PDB entry 2GST | X-ray diffraction, 1.80 A resolution | chains A and B

[Chain A (and B)]
Molecule: Glutathione S-transferase
Source organism: Rattus rattus
Notes: EC 2.5.1.18; chain B of this document is another copy of the same molecule, construct and numbering; everything in this record applies to it too
UniProtKB: P04905 (GSTM1_RAT); numbering as in UniProt (aligned over 1-217)
Sequence (217 residues; numbered 1 to 217; the number before each row is that of its first residue):
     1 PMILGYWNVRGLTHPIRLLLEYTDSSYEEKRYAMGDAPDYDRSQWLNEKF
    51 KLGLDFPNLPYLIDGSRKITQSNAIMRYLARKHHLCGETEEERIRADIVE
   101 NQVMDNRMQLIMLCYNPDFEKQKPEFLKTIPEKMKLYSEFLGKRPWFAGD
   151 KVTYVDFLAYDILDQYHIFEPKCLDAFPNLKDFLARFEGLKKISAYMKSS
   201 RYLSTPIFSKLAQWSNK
Small-molecule neighbours: GPS (L-gamma-glutamyl-S-[(9S,10S)-10-hydroxy-9,10-dihydrophenanthren-9-yl]-L-cysteinylglycine): Tyr-6, Trp-7, Val-9, Gly-11, Leu-12, Met-34, Arg-42, Trp-45, Lys-49, Asn-58, Leu-59, Pro-60, Gln-71, Ser-72, Met-104, Ile-111, Tyr-115, Ile-207, Phe-208, Ser-209

[How chain A and chain B interact]
Contacting residue pairs (52):
  Asp-55(A) / Leu-136(B)
  Asp-55(A) / Phe-140(B)
  Phe-56(A) / Ile-98(B)  hydrophobic
  Phe-56(A) / Gln-102(B)
  Phe-56(A) / Leu-136(B)  hydrophobic
  Phe-56(A) / Phe-140(B)  hydrophobic
  Asn-58(A) / Asp-105(B)
  Arg-67(A) / Glu-90(B)
  Arg-67(A) / Ile-94(B)
  Thr-70(A) / Ile-98(B)
  Gln-71(A) / Ile-98(B)
  Gln-71(A) / Asn-101(B)
  Gln-71(A) / Gln-102(B)  hydrogen bond
  Gln-71(A) / Asp-105(B)  hydrogen bond
  Asn-73(A) / Asn-101(B)  hydrogen bond
  Ala-74(A) / Asp-97(B)
  Ala-74(A) / Ile-98(B)
  Arg-77(A) / Arg-77(B)
  Arg-77(A) / Asp-97(B)
  Tyr-78(A) / Glu-90(B)
  Tyr-78(A) / Ile-94(B)  hydrophobic
  Arg-81(A) / Glu-90(B)  salt bridge
  Arg-81(A) / Arg-93(B)
  Arg-81(A) / Ile-94(B)
  Arg-81(A) / Asp-97(B)  salt bridge
  Glu-90(A) / Arg-67(B)
  Glu-90(A) / Tyr-78(B)
  Glu-90(A) / Arg-81(B)  salt bridge
  Arg-93(A) / Arg-81(B)
  Ile-94(A) / Arg-67(B)
  Ile-94(A) / Tyr-78(B)  hydrophobic
  Ile-94(A) / Arg-81(B)
  Asp-97(A) / Ala-74(B)
  Asp-97(A) / Arg-77(B)
  Asp-97(A) / Arg-81(B)  salt bridge
  Ile-98(A) / Phe-56(B)  hydrophobic
  Ile-98(A) / Thr-70(B)
  Ile-98(A) / Gln-71(B)
  Ile-98(A) / Ala-74(B)
  Asn-101(A) / Gln-71(B)
  Asn-101(A) / Asn-73(B)  hydrogen bond
  Gln-102(A) / Phe-56(B)
  Gln-102(A) / Gln-71(B)  hydrogen bond
  Asp-105(A) / Asn-58(B)
  Asp-105(A) / Gln-71(B)  hydrogen bond
  Glu-132(A) / Phe-50(B)
  Leu-136(A) / Asp-55(B)
  Leu-136(A) / Phe-56(B)  hydrophobic
  Leu-136(A) / Pro-57(B)
  Tyr-137(A) / Phe-56(B)
  Phe-140(A) / Asp-55(B)
  Phe-140(A) / Phe-56(B)  hydrophobic
Also at the interface, not in a pair above, chain A (26 interface residues in all): Pro-57, Lys-68, Ile-69
Also at the interface, not in a pair above, chain B (26 interface residues in all): Lys-68, Ile-69, Tyr-137

[In short]
Chain A and chain B each contribute 26 residues to their interface, with 6 hydrogen bonds and 4 salt bridges.
Polar pairs include Arg-81(A)/Glu-90(B), Arg-81(A)/Asp-97(B) and Gln-71(A)/Gln-102(B). Chain A binds compound
GPS.
Chain A and chain B are both Glutathione S-transferase (Rattus rattus); the structure, Structure of the
xenobiotic substrate binding site of a glutathione S-transferase as revealed by X-ray crystallographic ...,
was determined by X-ray diffraction (same publication as 3GST).
